6Y0S - chains AAA and BBB; structure by X-ray diffraction, 1.44 A resolution.

Chain AAA (and BBB):
Protein: R-specific alcohol dehydrogenase
From: Lactobacillus brevis
Notes: chain BBB of this document is another copy of the same molecule, construct and numbering; everything in this record applies to it too
Reference sequence: Q84EX5 (Q84EX5_LACBR); residues 1-251 here correspond to UniProt positions 2-252 (UniProt number = residue number + 1)
Sequence (262 residues; each row starts with the number of its first residue; numbers below 1 keep their minus sign (Met-10 is residue -10)):
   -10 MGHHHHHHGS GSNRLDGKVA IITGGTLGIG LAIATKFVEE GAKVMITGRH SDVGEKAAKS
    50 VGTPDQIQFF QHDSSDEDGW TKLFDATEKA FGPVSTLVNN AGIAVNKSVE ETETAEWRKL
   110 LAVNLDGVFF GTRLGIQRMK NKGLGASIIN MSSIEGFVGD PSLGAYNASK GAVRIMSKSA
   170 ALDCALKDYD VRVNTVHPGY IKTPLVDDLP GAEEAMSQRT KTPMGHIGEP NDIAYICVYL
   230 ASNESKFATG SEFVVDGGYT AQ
Disordered / not traced: -10 to 0
Construct notes: initiating methionine (-10); expression tag (-9 to 0); engineered mutation Glu102 (Thr103 in Q84EX5)
Bound ions: Mg2+ site 1 near Thr15 (its only coordinating residue here); Mg2+ site 2 near Ala135 (its only coordinating residue here); Mg2+ site 3: Gln251 (shared with Gln251(BBB) of chain BBB)
Reported in the primary citation:
  - mutagenesis - D54Y: decreased catalytic activity

How chain AAA and chain BBB interact:
Contacting residue pairs (88; chain AAA residue first):
  Glu66(AAA) - Thr103(BBB)  hydrogen bond
  Ser97(AAA) - Asp172(BBB)
  Val98(AAA) - Phe118(BBB)
  Val98(AAA) - Arg122(BBB)
  Val98(AAA) - Met165(BBB)  hydrophobic
  Glu99(AAA) - Arg122(BBB)
  Glu99(AAA) - Ile125(BBB)
  Glu99(AAA) - Gln126(BBB)  hydrogen bond (backbone-side chain)
  Glu99(AAA) - Lys129(BBB)  salt bridge
  Glu99(AAA) - Tyr178(BBB)  hydrogen bond
  Glu100(AAA) - Lys176(BBB)  salt bridge
  Thr101(AAA) - Phe118(BBB)
  Thr101(AAA) - Arg122(BBB)  hydrogen bond (backbone-side chain)
  Glu102(AAA) - Arg122(BBB)
  Thr103(AAA) - Glu66(BBB)  hydrogen bond
  Thr103(AAA) - Phe119(BBB)
  Thr103(AAA) - Arg122(BBB)  hydrogen bond
  Trp106(AAA) - Leu114(BBB)  hydrophobic
  Trp106(AAA) - Asp115(BBB)  hydrogen bond
  Trp106(AAA) - Phe118(BBB)  hydrophobic
  Trp106(AAA) - Met165(BBB)  hydrophobic
  Arg107(AAA) - Asp115(BBB)  salt bridge
  Arg107(AAA) - Phe119(BBB)
  Leu110(AAA) - Leu114(BBB)  hydrophobic
  Leu114(AAA) - Trp106(BBB)  hydrophobic
  Leu114(AAA) - Leu114(BBB)  hydrophobic
  Asp115(AAA) - Trp106(BBB)  hydrogen bond
  Asp115(AAA) - Arg107(BBB)  salt bridge
  Phe118(AAA) - Val98(BBB)
  Phe118(AAA) - Thr101(BBB)
  Phe118(AAA) - Trp106(BBB)  hydrophobic
  Phe119(AAA) - Thr103(BBB)
  Phe119(AAA) - Arg107(BBB)
  Arg122(AAA) - Val98(BBB)
  Arg122(AAA) - Glu99(BBB)
  Arg122(AAA) - Thr101(BBB)  hydrogen bond (side chain-backbone)
  Arg122(AAA) - Glu102(BBB)
  Arg122(AAA) - Thr103(BBB)  hydrogen bond
  Ile125(AAA) - Glu99(BBB)
  Gln126(AAA) - Glu99(BBB)  hydrogen bond (side chain-backbone)
  Lys129(AAA) - Glu99(BBB)  salt bridge
  Glu144(AAA) - Ile164(BBB)
  Gly145(AAA) - Ile164(BBB)
  Phe146(AAA) - Ile164(BBB)
  Val147(AAA) - Ile164(BBB)
  Gly148(AAA) - Lys167(BBB)
  Gly148(AAA) - Ser168(BBB)
  Gly148(AAA) - Leu171(BBB)
  Asp149(AAA) - Ser168(BBB)  hydrogen bond (backbone-side chain)
  Pro150(AAA) - Ser168(BBB)
  Pro150(AAA) - Asp172(BBB)
  Pro150(AAA) - Leu175(BBB)  hydrophobic
  Gly153(AAA) - Met165(BBB)
  Gly153(AAA) - Ser168(BBB)
  Asn156(AAA) - Ile164(BBB)
  Asn156(AAA) - Ser168(BBB)
  Ala157(AAA) - Ala161(BBB)
  Ala157(AAA) - Met165(BBB)  hydrophobic
  Gly160(AAA) - Gly160(BBB)
  Gly160(AAA) - Ala161(BBB)
  Gly160(AAA) - Ile164(BBB)
  Ala161(AAA) - Ala157(BBB)
  Ala161(AAA) - Gly160(BBB)
  Ala161(AAA) - Ala161(BBB)
  Arg163(AAA) - Arg163(BBB)
  Ile164(AAA) - Glu144(BBB)
  Ile164(AAA) - Gly145(BBB)
  Ile164(AAA) - Phe146(BBB)
  Ile164(AAA) - Val147(BBB)
  Ile164(AAA) - Asn156(BBB)
  Ile164(AAA) - Gly160(BBB)
  Ile164(AAA) - Arg163(BBB)
  Met165(AAA) - Val98(BBB)  hydrophobic
  Met165(AAA) - Trp106(BBB)  hydrophobic
  Met165(AAA) - Gly153(BBB)
  Met165(AAA) - Ala157(BBB)  hydrophobic
  Lys167(AAA) - Gly148(BBB)
  Ser168(AAA) - Gly148(BBB)
  Ser168(AAA) - Asp149(BBB)  hydrogen bond (side chain-backbone)
  Ser168(AAA) - Pro150(BBB)
  Ser168(AAA) - Gly153(BBB)
  Ser168(AAA) - Asn156(BBB)
  Leu171(AAA) - Gly148(BBB)
  Asp172(AAA) - Ser97(BBB)
  Asp172(AAA) - Pro150(BBB)
  Leu175(AAA) - Pro150(BBB)  hydrophobic
  Lys176(AAA) - Glu100(BBB)  salt bridge
  Tyr178(AAA) - Glu99(BBB)  hydrogen bond
Other interface residues (no listed pair), chain AAA (44 interface residues in all): Thr121, Leu152, Ala169
Other interface residues (no listed pair), chain BBB (44 interface residues in all): Leu110, Thr121, Leu152, Ala169

Overview:
The chain AAA/chain BBB interface involves 44 residues from each chain; the contacts include 14 hydrogen bonds
and 6 salt bridges. Polar pairs include Glu99(AAA)-Lys129(BBB), Glu100(AAA)-Lys176(BBB) and
Arg107(AAA)-Asp115(BBB). From the paper: D54Y of chain AAA reduces catalytic activity.
Both chains are R-specific alcohol dehydrogenase (Lactobacillus brevis). Entry 6Y0S (X-ray structure of
Lactobacillus brevis alcohol dehydrogenase mutant T102E) was determined by X-ray diffraction together with
6Y15 and 6Y1B from the same study.
